7TUI - chains A and B; structure by electron microscopy, 2.66 A resolution.

== Chain A ==
Protein: Fatty acid synthase subunit alpha
Organism: Candida albicans
Notes: EC 2.3.1.86, 1.1.1.100, 2.3.1.41
UniProtKB: P43098 (FAS2_CANAX); residues 1-1885 here = UniProt positions 1-1885
Sequence (1885 residues; each row starts with the number of its first residue):
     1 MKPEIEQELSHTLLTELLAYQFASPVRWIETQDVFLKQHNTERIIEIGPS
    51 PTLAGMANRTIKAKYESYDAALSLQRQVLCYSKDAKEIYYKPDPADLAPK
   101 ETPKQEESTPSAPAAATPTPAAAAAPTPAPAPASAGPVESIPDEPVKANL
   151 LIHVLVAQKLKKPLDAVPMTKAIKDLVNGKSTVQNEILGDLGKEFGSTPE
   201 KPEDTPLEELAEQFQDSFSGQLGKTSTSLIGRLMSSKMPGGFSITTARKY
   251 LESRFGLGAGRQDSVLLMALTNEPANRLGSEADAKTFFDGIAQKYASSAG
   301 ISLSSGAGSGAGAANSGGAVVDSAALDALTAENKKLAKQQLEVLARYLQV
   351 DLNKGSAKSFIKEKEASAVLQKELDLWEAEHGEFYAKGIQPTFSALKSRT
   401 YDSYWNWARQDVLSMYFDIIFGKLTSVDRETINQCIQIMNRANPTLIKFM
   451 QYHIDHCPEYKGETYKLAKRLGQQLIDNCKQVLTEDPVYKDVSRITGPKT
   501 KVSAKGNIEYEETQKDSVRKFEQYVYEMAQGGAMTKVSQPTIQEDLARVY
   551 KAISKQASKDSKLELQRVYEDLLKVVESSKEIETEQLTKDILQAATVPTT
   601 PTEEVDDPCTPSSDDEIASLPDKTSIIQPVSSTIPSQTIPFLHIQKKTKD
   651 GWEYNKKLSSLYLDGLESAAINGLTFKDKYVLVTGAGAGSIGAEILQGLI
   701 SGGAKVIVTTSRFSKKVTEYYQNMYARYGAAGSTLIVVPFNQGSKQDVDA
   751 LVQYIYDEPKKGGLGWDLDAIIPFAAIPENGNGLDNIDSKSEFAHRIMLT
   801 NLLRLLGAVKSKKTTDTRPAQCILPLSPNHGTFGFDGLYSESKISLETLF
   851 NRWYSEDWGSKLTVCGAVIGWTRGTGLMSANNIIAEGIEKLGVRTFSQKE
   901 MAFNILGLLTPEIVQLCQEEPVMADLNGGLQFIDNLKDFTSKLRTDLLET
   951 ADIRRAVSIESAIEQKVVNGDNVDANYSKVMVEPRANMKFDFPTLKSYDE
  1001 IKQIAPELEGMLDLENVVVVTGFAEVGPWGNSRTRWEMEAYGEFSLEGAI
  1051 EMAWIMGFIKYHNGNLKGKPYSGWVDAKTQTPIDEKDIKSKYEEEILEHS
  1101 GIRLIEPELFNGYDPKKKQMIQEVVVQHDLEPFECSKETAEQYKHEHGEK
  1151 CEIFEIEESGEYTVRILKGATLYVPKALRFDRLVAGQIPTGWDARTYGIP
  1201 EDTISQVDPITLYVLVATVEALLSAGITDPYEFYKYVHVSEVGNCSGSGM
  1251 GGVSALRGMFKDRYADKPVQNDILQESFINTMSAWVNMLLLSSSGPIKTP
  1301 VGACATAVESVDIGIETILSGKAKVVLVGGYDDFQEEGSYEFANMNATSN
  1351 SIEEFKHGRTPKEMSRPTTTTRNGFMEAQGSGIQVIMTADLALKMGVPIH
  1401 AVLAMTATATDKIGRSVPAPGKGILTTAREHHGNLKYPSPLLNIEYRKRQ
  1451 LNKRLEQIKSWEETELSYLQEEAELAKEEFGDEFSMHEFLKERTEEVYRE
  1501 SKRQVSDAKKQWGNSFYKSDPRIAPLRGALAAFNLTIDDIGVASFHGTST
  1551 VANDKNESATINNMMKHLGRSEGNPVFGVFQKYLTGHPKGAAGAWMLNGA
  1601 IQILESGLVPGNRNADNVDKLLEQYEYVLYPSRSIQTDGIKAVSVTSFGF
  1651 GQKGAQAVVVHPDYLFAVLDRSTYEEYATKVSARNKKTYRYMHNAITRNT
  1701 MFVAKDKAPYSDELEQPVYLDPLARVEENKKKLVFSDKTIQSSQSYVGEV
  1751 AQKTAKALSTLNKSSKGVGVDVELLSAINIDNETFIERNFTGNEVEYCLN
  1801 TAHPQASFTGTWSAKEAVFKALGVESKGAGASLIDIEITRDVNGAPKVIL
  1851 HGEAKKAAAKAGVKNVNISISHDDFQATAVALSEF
Unresolved in the structure: 94-323, 356, 534-578, 584-621, 1748-1885
Construct notes: conflict V350 (Ser in P43098), D351 (Arg in P43098), N353 (Lys in P43098), K354 (Gln in P43098), A357 (Leu in P43098), T814 (Pro in P43098), K1067 (Gln in P43098), V1124 (Ile in P43098), E1445 (Lys in P43098), S1743 (Asn in P43098)
Swiss-Prot annotation at these positions:
  - active site (For beta-ketoacyl synthase activity): C1304, H1546, H1587
  - binding site (acetyl-CoA): D1771 to E1773, Y1797, S1807, E1816 to S1826, R1840 to N1843, I1870 to H1872
  - binding site (Mg(2+)): D1771, V1772, E1773, S1871, H1872
  - modified residue: S181 (O-(pantetheine 4'-phosphoryl)serine)

== Chain B ==
Protein: Fatty acid synthase subunit beta
Organism: Candida albicans
Notes: EC 2.3.1.86, 4.2.1.59, 1.3.1.9, 2.3.1.38, 2.3.1.39, 3.1.2.14
UniProtKB: P34731 (FAS1_CANAX); residue numbers follow UniProt; this construct covers 1-2037
Sequence (2037 residues; numbered 1 to 2037; the number before each row is that of its first residue):
     1 MSTHRPFQLTHGSIEHTLLVPNDLFFNYSQLKDEFIKTLPEPTEGFAGDD
    51 EPSSPAELYGKFIGFISNAQFPQIVELSLKDFESRFLDNNNDNIHSFAVK
   101 LLDDETYPTTIAKVKENIVKNYYKAVKSINKVESNLLYHCKHDAKLVAIF
   151 GGQGNTDDYFEELRELYTLYQGLIEDLLVSIAEKLNQLHPSFDKIYTQGL
   201 NILSWLKHPETTPDQDYLLSVPVSCPVICVIQLCHYTITCKVLGLTPGEF
   251 RNSLKWSTGHSQGLVTAVTIAASDSWDSFLKNSLTAVSLLLFIGSRCLST
   301 YPRTSLPPTMLQDSLDNGEGRPSPMLSVRDLSIKQVEKFIEQTNSHLPRE
   351 KHIAISLINGARNLVLSGPPESLYGFNLNLRNQKAPMGLDQSRVPFSERK
   401 LKCSNRFLPIFAPFHSHLLADATELILDDVKEHGLSFEGLKIPVYDTFDG
   451 SDFQALKEPIIDRVVKLITELPVHWEEATNHKATHILDFGPGGVSGLGVL
   501 THRNKEGTGARIILAGTLDSNPIDDEYGFKHEIFQTSADKAIKWAPDWLK
   551 ELRPTLVKNSEGKIYVKTKFSQLLGRAPLMVAGMTPTTVNTDIVSASLNA
   601 GYHIELAGGGYFSPVMMTRAIDDIVSRIKPGYGLGINLIYVNPFMLQWGI
   651 PLIKDLREKGYPIQSLTIGAGVPSIEVATEYIEDLGLTHLGLKPGSVDAI
   701 SQVIAIAKAHPTFPIVLQWTGGRGGGHHSFEDFHQPIIQMYSKIRRCSNI
   751 VLVAGSGFGSDEDTYPYLSGYWSEKFNYPPMPFDGVLFGSRVMTSKESHT
   801 SLAAKKLIVECKGVPDQQWEQTYKKPTGGIITVRSEMGEPIHKIATRGVM
   851 FWKELDDTIFNLPKNKLLDALNKKRDHIIKKLNNDFQKPWFGKNANGVCD
   901 LQEMTYKEVANRLVELMYVKKSHRWIDVSLRNMYGDFLRRVEERFTSSAG
   951 TVSLLQNFNQLNEPEQFTADFFEKFPQAGKQLISEEDCDYFLMLAARPGQ
  1001 KPVPFVPVLDERFEFFFKKDSLWQSEDLESVVDEDVQRTCILHGPVASQY
  1051 TSKVDEPIGDILNSIHEGHIARLIKEEYAGDESKIPVVEYFGGKKPASVS
  1101 ATSVNIIDGNQVVYEIDSELPNKQEWLDLLAGTELNWLQAFISTDRIVQG
  1151 SKHVSNPLHDILTPAKHSKVTIDKKTKKLTAFENIKGDLLPVVEIELVKP
  1201 NTIQLSLIEHRTADTNPVALPFLYKYNPADGFAPILEIMEDRNERIKEFY
  1251 WKLWFGSSVPYSNDINVEKAILGDEITISSQTISEFTHAIGNKCDAFVDR
  1301 PGKATLAPMDFAIVIGWKAIIKAIFPKSVDGDLLKLVHLSNGYKMITGAA
  1351 PLKKGDVVSTKAEIKAVLNQPSGKLVEVVGTIYREGKPVMEVTSQFLYRG
  1401 EYNDYCNTFQKVTETPVQVAFKSAKDLAVLRSKEWFHLEKDVQFDVLTFR
  1451 CESTYKFKSANVYSSIKTTGQVLLELPTKEVIQVGSVDYEAGTSYGNPVT
  1501 DYLSRNGKTIEESVIFENAIPLSSGEELTSKAPGTNEPYAIVSGDYNPIH
  1551 VSRVFAAYAKLPGTITHGMYSSASIRALVEEWAANNVAARVRAFKCDFVG
  1601 MVLPNDTLQTTMEHVGMINGRKIIKVETRNVETELPVLIGEAEIEQPTTT
  1651 YVFTGQGSQEQGMGMELYNSSEVAREVWDKADRHFVNNYGFSILDIVQNN
  1701 PNELTIHFGGAKGRAIRDNYIGMMFETIGEDGALKSEKIFKDIDETTTSY
  1751 TFVSPTGLLSATQFTQPALTLMEKAAYEDIKSKGLIPSDIMFAGHSLGEY
  1801 SALSSLANVMPIESLVDVVFYRGMTMQVAVPRDELGRSNYGMVAVNPSRV
  1851 SATFDDSALRFVVDEVANKTKWLLEIVNYNVENQQYVAAGDLRALDTLTN
  1901 VLNVLKINKIDIVKLQEQMSIEKVKEHLYEIVDEVAAKSLAKPQPIDLER
  1951 GFAVIPLKGISVPFHSSYLMSGVKPFQRFLCKKIPKSSVKPQDLIGKYIP
  2001 NLTAKPFELTKEYFQSVYDLTKSEKIKSILDNWEQYE
Unresolved in the structure: 1-4
Swiss-Prot annotation at these positions:
  - active site: S261 (For acetyltransferase activity), S1796 (For malonyltransferase activity)
Ligand contacts: FMN (flavin mononucleotide): A582, G583, M584, T585, P586, T587, N637, I639, G669, A670, K693, T720, G724, G725, G726, G755, S756, G757, F758, L787, F788, G789, S790, R791, M793, L1042, H1043, A1047

== Interface between chain A and chain B ==
Pairs across the interface - 198 pairs, chain A then chain B:
  E4(A) - Y2036(B)
  I5(A) - W2033(B)  hydrophobic
  I5(A) - Y2036(B)
  E6(A) - P1991(B)
  E6(A) - I1995(B)
  Q7(A) - S1987(B)
  Q7(A) - V1989(B)  hydrogen bond (side chain-backbone)
  Q7(A) - K1990(B)
  Q7(A) - P1991(B)
  E8(A) - K1986(B)  salt bridge
  L9(A) - L2009(B)
  L9(A) - F2014(B)  hydrophobic
  L9(A) - I2029(B)  hydrophobic
  L9(A) - W2033(B)  hydrophobic
  S10(A) - V1989(B)  hydrogen bond (side chain-backbone)
  S10(A) - P1991(B)
  S10(A) - L2009(B)
  H11(A) - L1980(B)  hydrogen bond (side chain-backbone)
  H11(A) - I1984(B)
  H11(A) - K1986(B)
  L13(A) - F2007(B)  hydrophobic
  L13(A) - E2008(B)
  L13(A) - L2009(B)
  L13(A) - T2010(B)
  L13(A) - Y2013(B)  hydrophobic
  L13(A) - F2014(B)  hydrophobic
  L14(A) - V1809(B)  hydrophobic
  L14(A) - L1994(B)  hydrophobic
  L14(A) - L2009(B)  hydrophobic
  T15(A) - L1980(B)
  T15(A) - K2025(B)
  E16(A) - V2017(B)
  E16(A) - S2023(B)  hydrogen bond
  E16(A) - K2025(B)
  E16(A) - I2026(B)
  L17(A) - Y1998(B)  hydrophobic
  L17(A) - F2007(B)  hydrophobic
  L17(A) - Y2013(B)  hydrophobic
  L17(A) - V2017(B)  hydrophobic
  L18(A) - E1799(B)
  L18(A) - Y1800(B)  hydrogen bond (backbone-side chain)
  L18(A) - L1803(B)  hydrophobic
  A19(A) - M1970(B)
  Y20(A) - M1970(B)  hydrophobic
  Y20(A) - L2002(B)
  Y20(A) - V2017(B)
  Y20(A) - T2021(B)
  Y20(A) - K2022(B)  hydrogen bond (side chain-backbone)
  Y20(A) - S2023(B)  hydrogen bond
  Q21(A) - S1796(B)  hydrogen bond
  Q21(A) - E1799(B)
  Q21(A) - Y1800(B)  hydrogen bond
  Q21(A) - L2002(B)
  F22(A) - Q1656(B)
  F22(A) - Y1800(B)
  F22(A) - R1822(B)
  F22(A) - M1826(B)  hydrophobic
  F22(A) - F1964(B)
  F22(A) - H1965(B)  hydrogen bond (backbone-backbone)
  F22(A) - L1969(B)  hydrophobic
  A23(A) - H1965(B)
  A23(A) - S1966(B)
  A23(A) - L1969(B)
  A23(A) - M1970(B)  hydrophobic
  A23(A) - T2021(B)  hydrogen bond (backbone-side chain)
  S24(A) - H1965(B)  hydrogen bond (backbone-side chain)
  S24(A) - S1966(B)
  S24(A) - L2002(B)
  S24(A) - T2021(B)  hydrogen bond
  P25(A) - E1875(B)
  P25(A) - I1876(B)
  P25(A) - V1877(B)
  P25(A) - Y1879(B)  hydrophobic
  P25(A) - H1965(B)
  P25(A) - N2001(B)
  P25(A) - L2020(B)  hydrophobic
  V26(A) - V1877(B)  hydrogen bond (backbone-backbone)
  V26(A) - Y1879(B)
  V26(A) - N1880(B)  hydrogen bond (backbone-backbone)
  V26(A) - H1965(B)  hydrogen bond (backbone-side chain)
  V26(A) - N2001(B)
  R27(A) - Y1879(B)
  R27(A) - P2000(B)
  R27(A) - N2001(B)  hydrogen bond (backbone-backbone)
  R27(A) - T2003(B)  hydrogen bond (side chain-backbone)
  W28(A) - G1794(B)
  W28(A) - N1880(B)  hydrogen bond (backbone-backbone)
  W28(A) - N2001(B)
  I29(A) - Y1879(B)
  I29(A) - N1880(B)  hydrogen bond (backbone-backbone)
  I29(A) - E1882(B)
  E30(A) - A2004(B)
  E30(A) - K2005(B)  hydrogen bond (side chain-backbone)
  T31(A) - I1999(B)
  T31(A) - P2000(B)
  T31(A) - A2004(B)  hydrogen bond (side chain-backbone)
  V34(A) - K2005(B)
  F35(A) - T1650(B)
  H39(A) - T1648(B)
  H39(A) - M1791(B)
  N40(A) - P1647(B)
  N40(A) - T1648(B)
  T41(A) - T1648(B)
  T41(A) - T1649(B)
  E42(A) - P1647(B)
  R43(A) - Q1646(B)  hydrogen bond
  R43(A) - T1649(B)  hydrogen bond (backbone-side chain)
  I44(A) - T1649(B)
  I44(A) - T1650(B)
  I44(A) - V1652(B)  hydrophobic
  I45(A) - T1650(B)
  I45(A) - Y1651(B)
  I45(A) - V1652(B)  hydrogen bond (backbone-backbone)
  E46(A) - V1652(B)
  E46(A) - F1653(B)
  E46(A) - T1654(B)  hydrogen bond
  I47(A) - V1652(B)  hydrogen bond (backbone-backbone)
  I47(A) - F1653(B)
  I47(A) - T1654(B)  hydrogen bond (backbone-backbone)
  I47(A) - E1773(B)
  I47(A) - A1776(B)  hydrophobic
  G48(A) - T1654(B)
  P49(A) - T1654(B)
  S50(A) - T1654(B)  hydrogen bond (backbone-side chain)
  T52(A) - T1654(B)
  T52(A) - H1795(B)
  L53(A) - V1652(B)  hydrophobic
  L53(A) - H1795(B)
  M56(A) - V1881(B)  hydrophobic
  Q75(A) - N1585(B)  hydrogen bond
  I88(A) - L1785(B)
  Y89(A) - F1516(B)
  Y90(A) - I1520(B)
  Y90(A) - H1614(B)
  Y90(A) - L1785(B)  hydrophobic
  K91(A) - N1518(B)
  P92(A) - I1520(B)
  I953(A) - K1425(B)
  A956(A) - K1425(B)
  V957(A) - A1428(B)
  V957(A) - S1432(B)
  E960(A) - K1433(B)
  E960(A) - R1505(B)  salt bridge
  I963(A) - R1505(B)
  E964(A) - P1498(B)
  V967(A) - Y1495(B)
  V967(A) - G1496(B)  hydrogen bond (backbone-backbone)
  V967(A) - D1501(B)
  V968(A) - S1494(B)
  V968(A) - Y1495(B)  hydrogen bond (backbone-backbone)
  V968(A) - P1498(B)  hydrophobic
  N969(A) - Y1495(B)
  G970(A) - Y1495(B)
  N972(A) - Y1495(B)  hydrogen bond
  K979(A) - Q956(B)
  V980(A) - S953(B)
  V980(A) - Q956(B)  hydrogen bond (backbone-side chain)
  M981(A) - T951(B)
  M981(A) - V952(B)  hydrophobic
  V982(A) - E942(B)
  V982(A) - E943(B)
  V982(A) - T946(B)
  V982(A) - T951(B)  hydrogen bond (backbone-backbone)
  V982(A) - S953(B)
  E983(A) - E943(B)
  P984(A) - E943(B)
  P984(A) - T946(B)
  P984(A) - S948(B)
  R985(A) - R940(B)
  R985(A) - E943(B)  salt bridge
  R985(A) - R944(B)
  R985(A) - T946(B)
  A986(A) - R944(B)  hydrogen bond (backbone-side chain)
  N987(A) - R944(B)
  N987(A) - F945(B)
  N987(A) - Q981(B)  hydrogen bond
  K989(A) - Q981(B)
  Y1061(A) - E986(B)
  Y1061(A) - D989(B)  hydrogen bond
  N1063(A) - D989(B)  hydrogen bond
  N1063(A) - M993(B)
  G1064(A) - M993(B)
  Y1071(A) - M993(B)
  S1072(A) - D989(B)
  S1072(A) - Y990(B)
  S1072(A) - M993(B)
  K1686(A) - L982(B)
  Y1689(A) - Q981(B)  hydrogen bond
  Y1689(A) - L982(B)  hydrogen bond (side chain-backbone)
  Y1689(A) - S984(B)
  R1690(A) - D900(B)  salt bridge
  R1690(A) - Q902(B)
  H1693(A) - S984(B)
  H1693(A) - E985(B)
  H1693(A) - E986(B)  salt bridge
  N1694(A) - E985(B)
  T1697(A) - E986(B)
  R1698(A) - E985(B)
Other interface residues (no listed pair), chain A (93 interface residues in all): K2, T12, Q32, S73, Y81, M988, L1046, P1070, E1085, I1696
Other interface residues (no listed pair), chain B (125 interface residues in all): E903, Y906, S947, G950, K980, I983, V1429, E1434, Y1489, N1497, E1660, L1667, M1772, D1779, I1780, D1789, N1878, C1981, P2006, E2024, E2037

== Summary ==
93 residues of chain A and 125 residues of chain B are in contact, with 41 hydrogen bonds and 5 salt bridges.
Polar pairs include E8(A)-K1986(B), E960(A)-R1505(B) and R985(A)-E943(B). Ligands of chain B: flavin
mononucleotide.
Here chain A is Fatty acid synthase subunit alpha and chain B is Fatty acid synthase subunit beta, both from
Candida albicans. Entry 7TUI (Structure of C. albicans FAS in an inhibited state) was determined by electron
microscopy.
